1W12 - chain U; structure by X-ray diffraction, 2.40 A resolution.

== Chain U ==
Molecule: Urokinase-type plasminogen activator
Source organism: Homo sapiens
Notes: EC 3.4.21.73
Reference sequence: P00749 (UROK_HUMAN); the construct lacks a stretch of the UniProt sequence and is renumbered around it, so the offset changes along the chain: 16-37 = UniProt 179-200; 38-60 = UniProt 205-227; 63-97 = UniProt 234-268; 98-110 = UniProt 271-283; 5 more segments
Amino-acid sequence (247 residues; each row starts with the number of its first residue; note: 1 number in that range is skipped by the numbering (no residue carries it; nothing is unmodelled there); a row labelled like 37A-37D holds insertion residues (37A, then the next letters in order)):
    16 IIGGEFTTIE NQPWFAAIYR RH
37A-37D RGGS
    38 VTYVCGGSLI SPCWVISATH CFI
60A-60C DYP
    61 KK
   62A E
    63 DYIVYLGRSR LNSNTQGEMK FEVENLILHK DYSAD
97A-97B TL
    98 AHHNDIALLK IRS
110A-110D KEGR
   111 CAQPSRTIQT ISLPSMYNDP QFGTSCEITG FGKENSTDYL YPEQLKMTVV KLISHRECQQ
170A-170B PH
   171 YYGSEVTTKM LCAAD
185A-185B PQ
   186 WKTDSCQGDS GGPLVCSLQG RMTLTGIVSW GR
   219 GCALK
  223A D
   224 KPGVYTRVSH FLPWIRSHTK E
Differences from the reference sequence: conflict Ser-122 (Cys299 in P00749)
Cystine bridges: Cys-42/Cys-58, Cys-50/Cys-111, Cys-136/Cys-201, Cys-168/Cys-182, Cys-191/Cys-220
Glycans and other covalent adducts: compound SL1 linked to Ser-195
Ligand contacts: SL1 (N-((1S)-4-{[amino(imino)methyl]amino}-1-formylbutyl)-2-{(3R)-3-[(benzylsulfonyl)amino]-2-oxo-5-phenyl-2,3-dihydro-1H-1,4-benzodiazepin-1-yl}acetamide): His-57, Asp-97, Thr-97A, Leu-97B, Ala-98, His-99, Asp-189, Ser-190, Cys-191, Gln-192, Gly-193, Val-213, Ser-214, Trp-215, Gly-216, Arg-217, Gly-219, Cys-220, Ala-221, Gly-226
Curated features (UniProtKB/Swiss-Prot):
  - active site (Charge relay system): His-57, Asp-102, Ser-195
  - modified residue: Ser-146 (Phosphoserine)
  - glycosylation: Asn-145 (N-linked (GlcNAc...) asparagine)

== Summary ==
Covalently linked compound SL1: at Ser-195. UniProt lists 3 active-site residues.
Chain U is Urokinase-type plasminogen activator (Homo sapiens); the structure, Urokinase type plasminogen
activator, was determined by X-ray diffraction (same publication as 1W0Z, 1W10, 1W11, 1W13 and 1W14).
